Entry 6QGA (X-ray diffraction, 2.10 A resolution); this record covers chain A.

Chain A:
Name: Mono(2-hydroxyethyl) terephthalate hydrolase
From: Ideonella sakaiensis
Notes: EC 3.1.1.102
UniProt: A0A0K8P8E7 (MHETH_IDESA); numbering as in UniProt (aligned over 20-603)
Chain sequence (596 residues; each row starts with the number of its first residue):
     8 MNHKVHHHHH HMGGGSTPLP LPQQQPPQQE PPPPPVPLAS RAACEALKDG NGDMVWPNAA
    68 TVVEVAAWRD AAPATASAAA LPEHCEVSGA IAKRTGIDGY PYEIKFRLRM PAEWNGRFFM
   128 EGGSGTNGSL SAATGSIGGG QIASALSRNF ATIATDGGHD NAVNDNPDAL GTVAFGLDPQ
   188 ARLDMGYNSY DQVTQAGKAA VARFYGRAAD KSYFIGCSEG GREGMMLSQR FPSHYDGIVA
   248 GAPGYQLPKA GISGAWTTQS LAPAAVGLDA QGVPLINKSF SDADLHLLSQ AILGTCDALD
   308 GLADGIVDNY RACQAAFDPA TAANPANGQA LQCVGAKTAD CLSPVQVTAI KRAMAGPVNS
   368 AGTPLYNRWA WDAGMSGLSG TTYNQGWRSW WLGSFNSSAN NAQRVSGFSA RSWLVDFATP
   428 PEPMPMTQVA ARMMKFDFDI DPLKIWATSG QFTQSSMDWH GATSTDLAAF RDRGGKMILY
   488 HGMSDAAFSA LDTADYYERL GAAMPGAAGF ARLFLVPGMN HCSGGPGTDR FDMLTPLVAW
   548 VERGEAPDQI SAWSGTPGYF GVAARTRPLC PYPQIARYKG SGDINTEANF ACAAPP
Not modelled in the structure: 8-42, 57-58, 603
Cystine bridges: Cys51-Cys92, Cys224-Cys529, Cys303-Cys320, Cys340-Cys348, Cys577-Cys599
Differences from the reference sequence: initiating methionine (8); expression tag (9-19)
Metal / ion sites: Ca2+: Asp304, Asp307, Leu309, Asp311, Ile313
Ligand contacts: 4-(2-hydroxyethylcarbamoyl)benzoic acid (J1K): Ser131, Gly132, Cys224, Ser225, Glu226, Leu254, Ala257, Trp397, Arg411, Phe415, Ser416, Ser419, Ala494, Phe495, His528, Cys529
Curated features (UniProtKB/Swiss-Prot):
  - active site: Ser225 (Acyl-ester intermediate), Asp492 (Charge relay system), His528 (Charge relay system)
  - binding site (4-[(2-hydroxyethoxy)carbonyl]benzoate): Gly132, Glu226, Arg411, Ser416, His528
  - binding site (Ca(2+)): Asp304, Asp307, Leu309, Asp311, Ile313
  - mutagenesis: Ser225 (S225A: Loss of catalytic activity towards MHET), Arg411 (R411A/Q: Almost complete loss of catalytic activity towards MHET), Ser416 (S416A: Gains a low activity towards BHET (bis-(2-hydroxyethyl) terephthalate); when associated with N-424), Phe424 (F424N: Gains a low activity towards BHET (bis-(2-hydroxyethyl) terephthalate); when associated with A-416), Asp492 (D492A: Loss of catalytic activity towards MHET), His528 (H528A: Loss of catalytic activity towards MHET)
Reported in the primary citation:
  - binding site for 4-(2-hydroxyethylcarbamoyl)benzoic acid: Gly132, Leu254, Trp397, Arg411, Phe415, Ser416, Ser419, Ala494, Phe495
  - contacts within the chain: Arg411-Ser416 (hydrogen bond)
  - specificity-determining residues: Arg411
  - mutagenesis - R411A, R411Q: decreased binding to benzoate
  - mutagenesis - R411A, R411Q: abolished catalytic activity on MHET
  - mutagenesis - R411A, R411A/S419G/F424N, R411Q, S416A, S416A/F424N, S419G, F424N, F424Q: increased catalytic activity on BHET
  - mutagenesis - H488A: unchanged catalytic activity
  - mutagenesis - F495A: decreased catalytic activity on MHET
  - mutagenesis - R411A, R411Q, F495A: decreased catalytic activity on MpNPT
  - mutagenesis - W397A: increased catalytic activity
  - mutagenesis - S416A, S419G: unchanged catalytic activity on MHET
  - conformationally variable residues (side-chain flip): Phe415
  - mutagenesis - R411A, R411Q: decreased binding to MpNPT

In short:
Ligands of chain A: 4-(2-hydroxyethylcarbamoyl)benzoic acid. From UniProt: 3 active-site residues, 5 residues
binding 4-[(2-hydroxyethoxy)carbonyl]benzoate, 5 Ca2+-binding residues and 6 mutagenesis sites. The paper
reports a binding site for 4-(2-hydroxyethylcarbamoyl)benzoic acid at Gly132, Leu254 and Trp397 among others;
R411A, R411A/S419G/F424N and R411Q, among others, increase catalytic activity on BHET; 11 substitutions were
tested in all.
Chain A is Mono(2-hydroxyethyl) terephthalate hydrolase (Ideonella sakaiensis); the structure, Crystal
structure of Ideonella sakaiensis MHETase bound to the non-hydrolyzable ligand MHETA, was determined by X-ray
diffraction, deposited together with 6QG9, 6QGB and 6QGC.
